9DHY - chains C and F of the 9 polymer chains in the assembly; structure by electron microscopy, 2.70 A resolution.

== Chain C (and F) ==
Molecule: Spike glycoprotein
Source organism: Severe acute respiratory syndrome coronavirus 2
Notes: chain F of this document is another copy of the same molecule, construct and numbering; everything in this record applies to it too
UniProtKB: P0DTC2 (SPIKE_SARS2); numbering as in UniProt (aligned over 14-1208)
Sequence (1212 residues; numbered -3 to 1208; the number before each row is that of its first residue; numbers below 1 keep their minus sign (Met-3 is residue -3)):
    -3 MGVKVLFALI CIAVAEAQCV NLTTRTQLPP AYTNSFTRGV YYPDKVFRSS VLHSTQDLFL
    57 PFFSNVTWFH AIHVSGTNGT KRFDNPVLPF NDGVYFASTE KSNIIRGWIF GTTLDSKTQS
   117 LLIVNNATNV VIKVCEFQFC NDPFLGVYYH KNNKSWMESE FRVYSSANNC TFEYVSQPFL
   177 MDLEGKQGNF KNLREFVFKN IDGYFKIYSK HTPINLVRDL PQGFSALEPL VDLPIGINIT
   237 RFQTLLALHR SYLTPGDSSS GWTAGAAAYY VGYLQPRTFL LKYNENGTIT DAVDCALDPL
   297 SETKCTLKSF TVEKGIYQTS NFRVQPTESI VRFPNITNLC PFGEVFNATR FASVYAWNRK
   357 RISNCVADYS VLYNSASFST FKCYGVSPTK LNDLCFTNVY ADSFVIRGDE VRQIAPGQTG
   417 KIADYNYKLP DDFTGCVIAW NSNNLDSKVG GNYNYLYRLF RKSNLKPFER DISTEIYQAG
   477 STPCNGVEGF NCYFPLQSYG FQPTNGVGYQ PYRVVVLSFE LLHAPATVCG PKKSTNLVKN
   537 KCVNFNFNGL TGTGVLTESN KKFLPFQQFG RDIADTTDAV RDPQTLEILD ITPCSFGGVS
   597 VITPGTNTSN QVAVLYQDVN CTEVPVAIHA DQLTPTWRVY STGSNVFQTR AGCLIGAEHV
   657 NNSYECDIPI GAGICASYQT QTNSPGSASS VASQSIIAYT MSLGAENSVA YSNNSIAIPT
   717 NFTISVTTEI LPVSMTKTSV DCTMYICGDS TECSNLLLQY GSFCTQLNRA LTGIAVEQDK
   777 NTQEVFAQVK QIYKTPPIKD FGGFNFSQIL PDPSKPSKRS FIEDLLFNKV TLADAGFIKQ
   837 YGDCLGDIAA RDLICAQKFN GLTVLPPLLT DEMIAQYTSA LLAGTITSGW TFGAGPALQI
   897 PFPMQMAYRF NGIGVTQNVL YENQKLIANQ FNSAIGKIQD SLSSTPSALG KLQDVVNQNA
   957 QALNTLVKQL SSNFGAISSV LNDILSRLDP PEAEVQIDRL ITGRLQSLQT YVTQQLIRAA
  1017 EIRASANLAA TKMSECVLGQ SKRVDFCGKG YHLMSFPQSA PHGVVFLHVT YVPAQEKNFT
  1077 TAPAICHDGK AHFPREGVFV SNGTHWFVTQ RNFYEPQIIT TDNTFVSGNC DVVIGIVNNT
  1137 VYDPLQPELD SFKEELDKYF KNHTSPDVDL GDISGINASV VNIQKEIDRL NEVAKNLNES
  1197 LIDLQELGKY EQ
Not modelled in the structure: -3 to 27, 67-82, 108-115, 132-165, 174-187, 243-263, 444-451, 455-461, 467-503, 621-640, 676-689, 828-854, 1146-1208 (chain F: -3 to 27, 67-82, 109-114, 132-165, 174-187, 243-263, 444-451, 455-461, 467-503, 621-640, 676-689, 828-854, 1146-1208)
Differences from the reference sequence: initiating methionine (-3); expression tag (-2 to 13); conflict Gly682 (Arg in P0DTC2), Ser683 (Arg in P0DTC2), Ser685 (Arg in P0DTC2), Pro892 (Ala in P0DTC2), Pro899 (Ala in P0DTC2), Pro942 (Ala in P0DTC2), Pro986 (Lys in P0DTC2), Pro987 (Val in P0DTC2)
Disulfides: Cys131-Cys166, Cys291-Cys301, Cys336-Cys361, Cys379-Cys432, Cys391-Cys525, Cys538-Cys590, Cys617-Cys649, Cys662-Cys671, Cys738-Cys760, Cys743-Cys749, Cys1032-Cys1043, Cys1082-Cys1126
Covalently attached groups: N-acetylglucosamine (NAG) linked to Asn282, Asn331, Asn343, Asn616, Asn709, Asn717, Asn801, Asn1074, Asn1098, Asn1134
Swiss-Prot annotation at these positions:
  - region: Asn280 to Cys301 (Putative superantigen), Arg403 to Asp405 (Integrin-binding motif), Asn448 to Phe456 (Immunodominant HLA epitope recognized by the CD8+), Pro681, Ala684 (Putative superantigen), Ser816 to Tyr837 (Fusion peptide 1), Lys835 to Phe855 (Fusion peptide 2), Asp1163 to Glu1202 (Heptad repeat 2)
  - site: Arg815, Ser816 (Cleavage)
  - glycosylation: Asn17 (N-linked (GlcNAc...) (complex) asparagine), Asn61 (N-linked (GlcNAc...) (hybrid) asparagine), Asn74 (N-linked (GlcNAc...) (complex) asparagine), Asn122 (N-linked (GlcNAc...) (hybrid) asparagine), Asn149 (N-linked (GlcNAc...) (complex) asparagine), Asn165 (N-linked (GlcNAc...) (complex) asparagine), Asn234 (N-linked (GlcNAc...) (high mannose) asparagine), Asn282 (N-linked (GlcNAc...) (complex) asparagine), Thr323 (O-linked (GalNAc) threonine), Ser325 (O-linked (HexNAc...) serine), Asn331 (N-linked (GlcNAc...) (complex) asparagine), Asn343 (N-linked (GlcNAc...) (complex) asparagine), Asn603 (N-linked (GlcNAc...) (hybrid) asparagine), Asn616 (N-linked (GlcNAc...) (complex) asparagine), Asn657 (N-linked (GlcNAc...) (complex) asparagine), Thr676 (O-linked (GlcNAc...) threonine), Thr678 (O-linked (GlcNAc...) threonine), Asn709 (N-linked (GlcNAc...) (high mannose) asparagine), Asn717 (N-linked (GlcNAc...) (hybrid) asparagine), Asn801 (N-linked (GlcNAc...) (hybrid) asparagine) and 6 more in UniProt
  - natural variant: Leu18 (L18F: In strain: Beta/B.1.351, Gamma/P.1 and 1 more), Thr19 (T19I: In strain: Omicron/BQ.1.1, Omicron/XBB.1.5 and 1 more; T19R: In strain: Delta/B.1.617.2, Omicron/BA.2 and 4 more), Thr20 (T20N: In strain: Gamma/P.1), Leu24 to Ala27 (sequence variant, change not given here; In strain: Omicron/BA.2, Omicron/BA.2.12.1 and 6 more), Pro26 (P26S: In strain: Gamma/P.1), Gln52 (Q52H: In strain: Omicron/EG.5.1), Ala67 (A67V: In strain: Eta/B.1.525, Omicron/BA.1), His69 to Val70 (deletion: In strain: Alpha/B.1.1.7, Eta/B.1.525 and 5 more), Gly75 (G75V: In strain: Lambda/C.37), Thr76 (T76I: In strain: Lambda/C.37), Asp80 (D80A: In strain: Beta/B.1.351), Val83 (V83A: In strain: Omicron/XBB.1.5, Omicron/EG.5.1), 80 further natural variant entries in UniProt
  - mutagenesis: His69 to Val70 (Increased incorporation of cleaved spike into virions), Asn121 (N121Q: Partial loss of biliverdin affinity), Arg190 (R190K: Partial loss of biliverdin affinity), Asn234 (N234Q: Increased resistance to neutralizing antibodies), Asn331 (N331Q: Reduced viral infectivity), Asn343 (N343Q: Reduced viral infectivity), Leu452 (L452R: Increased resistance to neutralizing antibodies. Decreases HLA binding to NF9 epitope. Increased binding affinity to human ACE2), Tyr453 (Y453F: Decreased HLA binding to NF9 epitope. Increased binding affinity to human ACE2), Ala475 (A475V: Increased resistance to neutralizing antibodies), Val483 (V483A: Increased resistance to neutralizing antibodies), Glu484 (E484D: Increased replication in human TMEM106B overexpressing cells), Phe490 (F490L: Increased resistance to neutralizing antibodies and human covalescent sera neutralization), 12 further mutagenesis entries in UniProt
From the paper describing this entry:
  - post-translational modification sites: Asn801

== How chain C and chain F interact ==
Pairs across the interface (138; chain C residue first):
  Asn317(C) with Asp737(F), hydrogen bond
  Arg319(C) with Met740(F)
  Gly381(C) with Arg983(F), hydrogen bond (backbone-side chain); Leu984(F)
  Ser383(C) with Arg983(F), hydrogen bond (side chain-backbone); Leu984(F); Asp985(F), hydrogen bond (side chain-backbone)
  Lys386(C) with Leu981(F); Ser982(F); Arg983(F)
  Leu390(C) with Ser982(F); Arg983(F)
  Asn394(C) with Tyr200(F), hydrogen bond
  Tyr396(C) with Tyr200(F)
  Thr415(C) with Tyr369(F)
  Lys417(C) with Asn370(F), hydrogen bond (side chain-backbone); Ala372(F)
  Asp428(C) with Ile973(F)
  Thr430(C) with Arg983(F)
  Glu516(C) with Tyr200(F)
  Leu517(C) with Arg983(F)
  His519(C) with Lys41(F)
  Thr547(C) with Asn978(F), hydrogen bond (backbone-side chain); Ser982(F), hydrogen bond
  Lys557(C) with Phe43(F)
  Lys558(C) with Asn282(F)
  Phe559(C) with Phe43(F), hydrophobic
  Leu560(C) with Glu224(F)
  Phe562(C) with Asp40(F); Lys41(F); Glu224(F); Pro225(F), hydrophobic
  Gln563(C) with Lys41(F); Phe43(F)
  Phe565(C) with Val42(F); Phe43(F), hydrogen bond (backbone-backbone)
  Gly566(C) with Phe43(F)
  Arg567(C) with Phe43(F), hydrogen bond (backbone-backbone)
  Asp568(C) with Phe855(F)
  Ile569(C) with Val47(F), hydrophobic; Lys964(F)
  Ala570(C) with Phe855(F), hydrophobic
  Asp571(C) with Ser967(F); Ser975(F), hydrogen bond; Val976(F)
  Thr572(C) with Phe855(F)
  Phe592(C) with Met740(F), hydrophobic; Asn856(F)
  Asp614(C) with Thr859(F); Val860(F)
  Arg646(C) with Thr866(F)
  Pro665(C) with Leu864(F), hydrophobic
  Gly667(C) with Leu864(F)
  Ala668(C) with Pro863(F), hydrogen bond (backbone-backbone); Leu864(F); Thr866(F)
  Gly669(C) with Leu864(F), hydrogen bond (backbone-backbone); Met869(F)
  Met697(C) with Met869(F), hydrophobic
  Leu699(C) with Lys786(F); Met869(F); Gln872(F); Tyr873(F)
  Gly700(C) with Lys786(F); Ile788(F)
  Ala701(C) with Lys786(F), hydrogen bond (backbone-backbone); Gln787(F); Ile788(F), hydrogen bond (backbone-backbone)
  Glu702(C) with Ile788(F)
  Asn703(C) with Ile788(F), hydrogen bond (backbone-backbone); Tyr789(F)
  Ser704(C) with Ile788(F); Tyr789(F); Lys790(F), hydrogen bond (side chain-backbone)
  Val705(C) with Thr883(F); Ala893(F); Gln895(F)
  Ala706(C) with Gln895(F)
  Tyr707(C) with Pro792(F), hydrophobic; Phe797(F), hydrophobic; Ile896(F); Pro897(F); Phe898(F), hydrogen bond (side chain-backbone)
  Asn709(C) with Pro897(F)
  Ser711(C) with Gln895(F), hydrogen bond; Pro897(F)
  Ile712(C) with Gln895(F)
  Ala713(C) with Leu894(F); Gln895(F), hydrogen bond (backbone-backbone)
  Pro715(C) with Leu894(F), hydrophobic
  Gln957(C) with Arg765(F)
  Thr961(C) with Ser758(F); Gln762(F); Arg765(F)
  Gln965(C) with Ser758(F); Phe759(F); Gln762(F)
  Ser968(C) with Tyr756(F)
  Phe970(C) with Gln755(F); Tyr756(F), hydrophobic; Phe759(F), hydrophobic
  Gly971(C) with Gln755(F), hydrogen bond (backbone-side chain)
  Gln1002(C) with Phe759(F); Gln1005(F), hydrogen bond
  Ser1003(C) with Phe759(F)
  Thr1006(C) with Gln762(F)
  Gln1010(C) with Leu1012(F)
  Ile1013(C) with Leu1012(F), hydrophobic
  Glu1017(C) with Arg1019(F)
  Arg1039(C) with Glu1031(F), salt bridge; Arg1039(F)
  Val1040(C) with Ser1030(F); Leu1034(F); Gly1035(F)
  Lys1045(C) with Gly889(F), hydrogen bond (side chain-backbone); Ala890(F); Gly891(F)
  Gly1046(C) with Ala890(F)
  Tyr1047(C) with Ala890(F)
  Pro1069(C) with Ala890(F)
  Glu1072(C) with Pro892(F); Ala893(F); Leu894(F)
  Asn1074(C) with Gln895(F)
  Thr1077(C) with Pro897(F); Met900(F)
  Pro1079(C) with Tyr917(F), hydrophobic
  Phe1089(C) with Asn914(F); Tyr917(F), hydrophobic
  Pro1090(C) with Gln913(F), hydrogen bond (backbone-side chain)
  Val1094(C) with Met900(F), hydrophobic; Tyr904(F)
  Arg1107(C) with Tyr904(F); Asn907(F)
  Ser1123(C) with Asn914(F), hydrogen bond; Glu918(F), hydrogen bond
  Val1128(C) with Glu918(F)
  Leu1141(C) with Leu1141(F), hydrophobic
Other interface residues (no listed pair), chain C (101 interface residues in all): Val382, Asp389, Asp420, Ala520, Gly548, Gln564, Pro589, Gln613, Ala647, Ile670, Thr696, Ser708, Asn710, Pro987, Thr1009, Asp1041, Val1068, Phe1121, Val1129, Ile1130
Other interface residues (no listed pair), chain F (95 interface residues in all): Tyr38, Arg44, Ser371, Asp427, Asp745, Gly757, Ile794, Gly857, Leu861, Pro862, Leu865, Ile882, Trp886, Gln920, Leu966, Thr1009, Ile1013, Thr1027, Glu1111, Glu1144

== In short ==
101 residues of chain C face 95 of chain F across their interface; the contacts include 26 hydrogen bonds and
1 salt bridge. Polar contacts include Arg1039(C)-Glu1031(F), Asn317(C)-Asp737(F) and Gly381(C)-Arg983(F).
N-acetylglucosamine is covalently linked to Asn282(C), Asn331(C), Asn343(C), Asn616(C), Asn709(C) and
Asn717(C) and 4 more. From the paper: a modification site at Asn801(C).
Both chains are Spike glycoprotein (Severe acute respiratory syndrome coronavirus 2). Entry 9DHY (Structure of
SARS-CoV-2 spike in complex with antibody Fab COVIC-154) was determined by electron microscopy.
